Entry 1VBB (X-ray diffraction, 2.80 A resolution); this record covers chains 3 and 4 of the 5 polymer chains in the assembly.

Chain 3:
Molecule: Poliovirus type 3
Source organism: Poliovirus type 3 (strains P3/LEON/37 AND P3/LEON 12A[1]B)
UniProtKB: P03302 (POLG_POL3L); residues 1-235 here correspond to UniProt positions 340-574 (UniProt number = residue number + 339)
Sequence (235 residues; numbered 1 to 235; the number before each row is that of its first residue):
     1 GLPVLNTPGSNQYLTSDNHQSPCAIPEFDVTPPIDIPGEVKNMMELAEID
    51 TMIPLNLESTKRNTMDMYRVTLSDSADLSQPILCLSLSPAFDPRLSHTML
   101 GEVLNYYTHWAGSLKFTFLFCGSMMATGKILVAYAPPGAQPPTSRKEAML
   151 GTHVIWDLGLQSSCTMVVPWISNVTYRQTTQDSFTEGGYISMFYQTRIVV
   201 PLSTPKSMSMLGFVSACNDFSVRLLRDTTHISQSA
Residues lining bound ligands: r80633 (J80; (methylpyridazine piperidine butyloxyphenyl)ethylacetate): Leu14, Ala24, Ile25

Chain 4:
Molecule: Poliovirus type 3
Source organism: Poliovirus type 3 (strains P3/LEON/37 AND P3/LEON 12A[1]B)
UniProtKB: P03302 (POLG_POL3L); residues 2-69 here correspond to UniProt positions 1-68 (UniProt number = residue number - 1)
Sequence (68 residues; numbered 2 to 69; the number before each row is that of its first residue):
     2 GAQVSSQKVGAHENSNRAYGGSTINYTTINYYKDSASNAASKQDYSQDPS
    52 KFTEPLKDVLIKTAPALN
Not modelled in the structure: 17-22

Interface between chain 3 and chain 4:
Pairs across the interface - 34 pairs, chain 3 then chain 4:
  Asn18(3) - Ala40(4)
  Asn18(3) - Ala41(4)  hydrogen bond (side chain-backbone)
  Asn18(3) - Lys43(4)
  His19(3) - Ala40(4)
  Gln20(3) - Ile30(4)  hydrogen bond (side chain-backbone)
  Gln20(3) - Asn31(4)
  Gln20(3) - Tyr32(4)  hydrogen bond (side chain-backbone)
  Gln20(3) - Tyr33(4)
  Gln20(3) - Ser38(4)
  Gln20(3) - Ala40(4)
  Ser21(3) - Tyr33(4)
  Ser21(3) - Ser38(4)  hydrogen bond (backbone-side chain)
  Pro22(3) - Tyr33(4)
  Pro22(3) - Ser38(4)
  Cys23(3) - Asp35(4)
  Cys23(3) - Ser38(4)  hydrogen bond (backbone-side chain)
  Pro26(3) - Asp35(4)
  Glu27(3) - Lys34(4)  salt bridge
  Glu27(3) - Asp35(4)  hydrogen bond (backbone-side chain)
  Gly38(3) - Phe53(4)
  Glu39(3) - Gln48(4)  hydrogen bond (backbone-side chain)
  Glu39(3) - Lys52(4)  hydrogen bond (backbone-side chain)
  Glu39(3) - Phe53(4)
  Val40(3) - Phe53(4)  hydrophobic
  Lys41(3) - Tyr46(4)  hydrogen bond
  Lys41(3) - Gln48(4)
  Glu45(3) - Gln48(4)  hydrogen bond
  Glu45(3) - Phe53(4)
  Glu48(3) - Pro50(4)
  Glu48(3) - Thr54(4)
  Ile49(3) - Phe53(4)  hydrophobic
  Gln161(3) - Pro66(4)
  Gln161(3) - Ala67(4)  hydrogen bond (side chain-backbone)
  Gln161(3) - Leu68(4)  hydrogen bond (side chain-backbone)
Interface residues without a listed pair, chain 3 (18 interface residues in all): Ile25, Leu160
Interface residues without a listed pair, chain 4 (23 interface residues in all): Ala37, Asn39, Ser47, Asp49

In short:
18 residues of chain 3 and 23 residues of chain 4 are in contact; the contacts include 12 hydrogen bonds and 1
salt bridge. Polar pairs include Glu27(3)-Lys34(4), Asn18(3)-Ala41(4) and Gln20(3)-Ile30(4). Ligands of chain
3: r80633.
Here chain 3 is Poliovirus type 3 and chain 4 is Poliovirus type 3, both from Poliovirus type 3 (strains
P3/LEON/37 AND P3/LEON 12A[1]B). Entry 1VBB (Poliovirus (type 3, sabin strain) (P3/sabin, P3/leon/12A(1)B)
complexed with R80633) was determined by X-ray diffraction together with 1VBA, 1VBC, 1VBD and 1VBE from the
same study.
